PDB entry 1QH8 | X-ray diffraction, 1.60 A resolution | chains B and D of the 4 polymer chains in the assembly

== Chain B (and D) ==
Name: Protein (nitrogenase molybdenum iron protein)
Organism: Klebsiella pneumoniae
Notes: EC 1.18.6.1; chain D of this document is another copy of the same molecule, construct and numbering; everything in this record applies to it too
UniProtKB: P09772 (NIFK_KLEPN); residues 1-519 here correspond to UniProt positions 2-520 (UniProt number = residue number + 1)
Amino-acid sequence (519 residues; numbered 1 to 519; the number before each row is that of its first residue):
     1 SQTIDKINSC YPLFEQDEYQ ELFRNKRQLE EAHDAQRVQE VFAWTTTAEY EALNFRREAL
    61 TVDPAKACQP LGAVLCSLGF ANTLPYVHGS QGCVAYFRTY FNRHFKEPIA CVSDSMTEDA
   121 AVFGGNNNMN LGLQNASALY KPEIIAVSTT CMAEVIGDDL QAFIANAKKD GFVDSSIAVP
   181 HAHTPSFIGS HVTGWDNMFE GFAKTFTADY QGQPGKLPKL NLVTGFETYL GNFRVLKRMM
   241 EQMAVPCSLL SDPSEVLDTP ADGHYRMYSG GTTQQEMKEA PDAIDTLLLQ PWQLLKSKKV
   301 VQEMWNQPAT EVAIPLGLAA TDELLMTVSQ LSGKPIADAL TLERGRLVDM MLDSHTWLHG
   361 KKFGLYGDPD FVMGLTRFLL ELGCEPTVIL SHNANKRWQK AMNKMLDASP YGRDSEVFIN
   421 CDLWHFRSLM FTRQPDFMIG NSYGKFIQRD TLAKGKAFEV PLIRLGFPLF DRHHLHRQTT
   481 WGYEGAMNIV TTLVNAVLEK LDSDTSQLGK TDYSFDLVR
Bound ions: fe(8)-S(7) cluster Fe: Cys-68, Cys-93, Cys-151, Ser-186 (shared with 3 residues of chain A); Mg2+ site 1: Lys-106, Glu-107 (shared with Asp-349(D), Asp-353(D) of chain D); Mg2+ site 2: Asp-349, Asp-353 (shared with Lys-106(D), Glu-107(D) of chain D); Mg2+ site 3 near Asp-407 (its only coordinating residue here)
Residues lining bound ligands: fe(8)-S(7) cluster (CLF): Cys-68, Pro-70, Ser-90, Gly-92, Cys-93, Tyr-96, Phe-97, Thr-150, Cys-151, Ser-186
Swiss-Prot annotation at these positions:
  - binding site ([8Fe-7S] cluster): Cys-68, Cys-93, Cys-151, Ser-186

== Interface between chain B and chain D ==
Contacting residue pairs (124; chain B residue first):
  Cys-10(B) / Tyr-513(D)
  Cys-10(B) / Ser-514(D)
  Tyr-11(B) / Leu-501(D)  hydrophobic
  Tyr-11(B) / Asp-504(D)
  Tyr-11(B) / Thr-505(D)
  Tyr-11(B) / Tyr-513(D)
  Tyr-11(B) / Ser-514(D)
  Phe-14(B) / Tyr-513(D)
  Glu-15(B) / Thr-511(D)
  Glu-15(B) / Tyr-513(D)  hydrogen bond
  Phe-42(B) / Leu-508(D)  hydrophobic
  Arg-103(B) / Val-518(D)
  Lys-106(B) / Asp-353(D)
  Lys-106(B) / Arg-519(D)  hydrogen bond (side chain-backbone)
  Glu-107(B) / Asp-349(D)
  Arg-234(B) / Arg-346(D)
  Glu-255(B) / Arg-346(D)  salt bridge
  Asp-258(B) / Arg-346(D)  salt bridge
  Pro-260(B) / Leu-342(D)
  Pro-260(B) / Gly-345(D)
  Ala-261(B) / Gly-345(D)  hydrogen bond (backbone-backbone)
  Ala-261(B) / Val-348(D)
  Ala-261(B) / Asp-349(D)
  Ala-261(B) / Leu-352(D)  hydrophobic
  Leu-342(B) / Pro-260(D)
  Gly-345(B) / Pro-260(D)
  Gly-345(B) / Ala-261(D)  hydrogen bond (backbone-backbone)
  Arg-346(B) / Arg-234(D)
  Arg-346(B) / Glu-255(D)  salt bridge
  Arg-346(B) / Asp-258(D)  salt bridge
  Val-348(B) / Ala-261(D)
  Asp-349(B) / Glu-107(D)
  Asp-349(B) / Ala-261(D)
  Met-350(B) / His-474(D)
  Met-350(B) / Arg-477(D)
  Leu-352(B) / Ala-261(D)  hydrophobic
  Asp-353(B) / Lys-106(D)
  Asp-353(B) / His-473(D)
  Asp-353(B) / His-474(D)
  Ser-354(B) / His-473(D)  hydrogen bond
  Ser-354(B) / His-474(D)  hydrogen bond
  Trp-357(B) / His-473(D)
  Ser-442(B) / Leu-517(D)
  Tyr-443(B) / Leu-517(D)  hydrophobic
  Lys-445(B) / Asp-502(D)  salt bridge
  Lys-445(B) / Phe-515(D)
  Lys-445(B) / Asp-516(D)  hydrogen bond (side chain-backbone)
  Phe-446(B) / Phe-515(D)
  Arg-449(B) / Ser-506(D)
  Arg-449(B) / Leu-508(D)
  Arg-449(B) / Asp-512(D)  salt bridge
  Arg-449(B) / Phe-515(D)
  Leu-452(B) / Ser-506(D)
  Ala-453(B) / Leu-508(D)  hydrophobic
  Arg-464(B) / Asp-502(D)  salt bridge
  Phe-470(B) / Leu-517(D)
  Phe-470(B) / Val-518(D)
  Phe-470(B) / Arg-519(D)  hydrogen bond (backbone-backbone)
  Asp-471(B) / Leu-498(D)
  Asp-471(B) / Asp-502(D)
  Asp-471(B) / Leu-517(D)
  Arg-472(B) / Asn-495(D)
  Arg-472(B) / Leu-498(D)
  Arg-472(B) / Glu-499(D)
  Arg-472(B) / Asp-502(D)  salt bridge
  His-473(B) / Asp-353(D)
  His-473(B) / Ser-354(D)  hydrogen bond
  His-473(B) / Trp-357(D)
  His-473(B) / Thr-491(D)
  His-473(B) / Val-494(D)
  His-473(B) / Asn-495(D)  hydrogen bond (backbone-side chain)
  His-473(B) / Leu-498(D)
  His-473(B) / Arg-519(D)  hydrogen bond (side chain-backbone)
  His-474(B) / Met-350(D)
  His-474(B) / Asp-353(D)
  His-474(B) / Ser-354(D)  hydrogen bond
  His-474(B) / Thr-491(D)
  Leu-475(B) / Asn-495(D)
  Arg-477(B) / Met-350(D)
  Arg-477(B) / Met-487(D)
  Met-487(B) / Arg-477(D)
  Thr-491(B) / His-473(D)
  Thr-491(B) / His-474(D)
  Val-494(B) / His-473(D)
  Asn-495(B) / Arg-472(D)
  Asn-495(B) / His-473(D)  hydrogen bond (side chain-backbone)
  Asn-495(B) / Leu-475(D)
  Leu-498(B) / Asp-471(D)
  Leu-498(B) / Arg-472(D)
  Leu-498(B) / His-473(D)
  Glu-499(B) / Arg-472(D)
  Leu-501(B) / Tyr-11(D)  hydrophobic
  Asp-502(B) / Lys-445(D)  salt bridge
  Asp-502(B) / Arg-464(D)  salt bridge
  Asp-502(B) / Asp-471(D)
  Asp-502(B) / Arg-472(D)  salt bridge
  Asp-504(B) / Tyr-11(D)
  Thr-505(B) / Tyr-11(D)
  Ser-506(B) / Arg-449(D)
  Ser-506(B) / Leu-452(D)
  Leu-508(B) / Phe-42(D)  hydrophobic
  Leu-508(B) / Arg-449(D)
  Leu-508(B) / Ala-453(D)  hydrophobic
  Thr-511(B) / Glu-15(D)
  Asp-512(B) / Arg-449(D)  salt bridge
  Tyr-513(B) / Cys-10(D)
  Tyr-513(B) / Tyr-11(D)
  Tyr-513(B) / Phe-14(D)
  Tyr-513(B) / Glu-15(D)  hydrogen bond
  Ser-514(B) / Cys-10(D)
  Ser-514(B) / Tyr-11(D)
  Phe-515(B) / Lys-445(D)
  Phe-515(B) / Phe-446(D)
  Phe-515(B) / Arg-449(D)
  Asp-516(B) / Lys-445(D)  hydrogen bond (backbone-side chain)
  Leu-517(B) / Ser-442(D)
  Leu-517(B) / Tyr-443(D)  hydrophobic
  Leu-517(B) / Phe-470(D)
  Leu-517(B) / Asp-471(D)
  Val-518(B) / Arg-103(D)
  Val-518(B) / Phe-470(D)
  Arg-519(B) / Lys-106(D)  hydrogen bond (backbone-side chain)
  Arg-519(B) / Phe-470(D)  hydrogen bond (backbone-backbone)
  Arg-519(B) / His-473(D)  hydrogen bond (backbone-side chain)
Other interface residues (no listed pair), chain B (62 interface residues in all): Thr-259, Asp-450, Lys-510
Other interface residues (no listed pair), chain D (62 interface residues in all): Thr-259, Asp-450, Lys-510

== Summary ==
The chain B/chain D interface involves 62 residues from each chain; the contacts include 18 hydrogen bonds and
12 salt bridges. Among the polar pairs are Glu-255(B)/Arg-346(D), Asp-258(B)/Arg-346(D) and
Lys-445(B)/Asp-502(D). Chain B binds fe(8)-S(7) cluster. UniProt lists 4 [8Fe-7S] cluster-binding residues on
chain B.
Both chains are Protein (nitrogenase molybdenum iron protein) (Klebsiella pneumoniae). Entry 1QH8 (Nitrogenase
mofe protein from klebsiella pneumoniae, as-crystallized (mixed oxidation) state) was determined by X-ray
diffraction, deposited together with 1QGU and 1QH1.
